4IOQ - chain A; structure by X-ray diffraction, 1.50 A resolution.

Chain A:
Protein: Bromodomain-containing protein 4
Organism: Homo sapiens
UniProtKB: O60885 (BRD4_HUMAN); numbering as in UniProt (aligned over 44-168)
Sequence (127 residues; each row starts with the number of its first residue):
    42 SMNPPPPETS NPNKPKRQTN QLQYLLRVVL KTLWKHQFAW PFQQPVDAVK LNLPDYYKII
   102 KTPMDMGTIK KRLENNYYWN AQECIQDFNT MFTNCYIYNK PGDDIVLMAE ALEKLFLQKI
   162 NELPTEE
Unresolved in the structure: 168
Sequence notes: expression tag (42-43)
Ligand contacts: pyrrolidin-2-one (BAQ): Pro82, Phe83, Val87, Leu92, Leu94, Tyr97, Cys136, Tyr139, Asn140, Ile146
Swiss-Prot annotation at these positions:
  - site: Asn140 (Acetylated histone binding)
  - cross-link: Lys99 (Glycyl lysine isopeptide (Lys-Gly) (interchain with G-Cter in SUMO2))

Overview:
Bound to chain A: pyrrolidin-2-one.
Chain A is Bromodomain-containing protein 4 (Homo sapiens); the structure, Crystal Structure of the first
bromodomain of BRD4 in complex with pyrrolidin-2-one, was determined by X-ray diffraction, deposited together
with 4IOO and 4IOR.
